PDB entry 6FQ6 | electron microscopy, 4.00 A resolution | chains D and I of the 10 polymer chains in the assembly

# Chain D
Molecule: Histone H2B
From: Xenopus laevis
UniProt: A0A1L8FQ56 (A0A1L8FQ56_XENLA); residues 27-121 here correspond to UniProt positions 31-125 (UniProt number = residue number + 4)
Amino-acid sequence (95 residues; each row starts with the number of its first residue):
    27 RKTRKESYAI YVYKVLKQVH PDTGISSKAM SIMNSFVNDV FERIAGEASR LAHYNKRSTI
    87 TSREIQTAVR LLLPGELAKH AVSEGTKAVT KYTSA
Disordered / not traced: 27-31

# Chain I
Molecule: 147-nt DNA strand
From: synthetic construct
Sequence (147 nucleotides; each row starts with the number of its first residue; numbers below 1 keep their minus sign (DA-73 is residue -73)):
   -73 ACAGGATGTA TATATCTGAC ACGTGCCTGG AGACTAGGGA GTAATCCCCT TGGCGGTTAA
   -13 AACGCGGGGG ACAGCGCGTA CGTGCGTTTA AGCGGTGCTA GAGCTGTCTA CGACCAATTG
    47 AGCGGCCTCG GCACCGGGAT TCTCCAG

# Interface between chain D and chain I
Contacting residue pairs - 8 pairs, chain D then chain I:
  Tyr39(D) - DC-52(I)  hydrogen bond to the phosphate
  Gly50(D) - DA-53(I)  phosphate contact
  Ile51(D) - DA-53(I)  phosphate contact
  Arg83(D) - DA-34(I)  phosphate contact
  Ser84(D) - DG-35(I)  sugar contact
  Ser84(D) - DA-34(I)  hydrogen bond to the phosphate
  Thr85(D) - DG-35(I)  hydrogen bond to the phosphate
  Thr85(D) - DA-34(I)  hydrogen bond to the phosphate
Also at the interface, not in a pair above, chain D (9 interface residues in all): Glu32, Ser53, Lys82
Also at the interface, not in a pair above, chain I (7 interface residues in all): DC-54, DG-45, DG-33

# Summary
The interface between chain D and chain I involves 9 residues on one side and 7 on the other, with 4 hydrogen
bonds. Polar pairs include Tyr39(D)-DC-52(I), Ser84(D)-DA-34(I) and Thr85(D)-DG-35(I).
Here chain D is Histone H2B (Xenopus laevis) and chain I is a 147-nt DNA strand (synthetic construct). Entry
6FQ6 (Class 2 : distorted nucleosome) was determined by electron microscopy (same publication as 6FQ5 and
6FQ8).
